PDB entry 8CWO | electron microscopy, 2.84 A resolution | chains A and E of the 15 polymer chains in the assembly

Chain A:
Molecule: 16S ribosomal RNA
Source organism: Cutibacterium acnes
Sequence (1537 nucleotides; each row starts with the number of its first residue):
     1 UUUUUCAUUG GAGAGUUUGA UCCUGGCUCA GGACGAACGC UGGCGGCGUG CUUAACACAU
    61 GCAAGUCGAA CGGAAAGGCC CUGCUUUUGU GGGGUGCUCG AGUGGCGAAC GGGUGAGUAA
   121 CACGUGAGUA ACCUGCCCUU GACUUUGGGA UAACUUCAGG AAACUGGGGC UAAUACCGGA
   181 UAGGAGCUCC UGCUGCAUGG UGGGGGUUGG AAAGUUUCGG CGGUUGGGGA UGGACUCGCG
   241 GCUUAUCAGC UUGUUGGUGG GGUAGUGGCU UACCAAGGCU UUGACGGGUA GCCGGCCUGA
   301 GAGGGUGACC GGCCACAUUG GGACUGAGAU ACGGCCCAGA CUCCUACGGG AGGCAGCAGU
   361 GGGGAAUAUU GCACAAUGGG CGGAAGCCUG AUGCAGCAAC GCCGCGUGCG GGAUGACGGC
   421 CUUCGGGUUG UAAACCGCUU UCGCCUGUGA CGAAGCGUGA GUGACGGUAA UGGGUAAAGA
   481 AGCACCGGCU AACUACGUGC CAGCAGCCXC GGUGAUACGU AGGGUGCGAG CGUUGUCCGG
   541 AUUUAUUGGG CGUAAAGGGC UCGUAGGUGG UUGAUCGCGU CGGAAGUGUA AUCUUGGGGC
   601 UUAACCCUGA GCGUGCUUUC GAUACGGGUU GACUUGAGGA AGGUAGGGGA GAAUGGAAUU
   661 CCUGGUGGAG CGGUGGAAUG CGCAGAUAUC AGGAGGAACA CCAGUGGCGA AGGCGGUUCU
   721 CUGGGCCUUU CCUGACGCUG AGGAGCGAAA GCGUGGGGAG CGAACAGGCU UAGAUACCCU
   781 GGUAGUCCAC GCUGUAAACG GUGGGUACUA GGUGUGGGGU CCAUUCCACG GGUUCCGUGC
   841 CGUAGCUAAC GCUUUAAGUA CCCCGCCUGG GGAGUACGGC CGCAAGGCUA AAACUCAAAG
   901 GAAUUGACGG GGCCCCGCAC AAGCGGCGGA GCAUGCGGAU UAAUUCGAUG XAACGCGUAG
   961 AACCUUACCU GGGUUUGACA UGGAUCGGGA GUGCUCAGAG AUGGGUGUGC CUCUUUUGGG
  1021 GUCGGUUCAC AGGUGGUGCA UGGCUGUCGU CAGCUCGUGU CGUGAGAUGU UGGGUUAAGU
  1081 CCCGCAACGA GCGCAACCCU UGUUCACUGU UGCCAGCACG UUAUGGUGGG GACUCAGUGG
  1141 AGACCGCCGG GGUCAACUCG GAGGAAGGUG GGGAUGACGU CAAGUCAUCA UGCCCCUUAU
  1201 GUCCAGGGCU UCACGCAUGC UACAAUGGCU GGUACAGAGA GUGGCGAGCC UGUGAGGGUG
  1261 AGCGAAUCUC GGAAAGCCGG UCUCAGUUCG GAUUGGGGUC UGCAACUCGA CCUCAUGAAG
  1321 UCGGAGUCGC UAGUAAUCGC AGAUCAGCAA CGCUGCGGUG AAUACGUUCC CGGGGCUUGU
  1381 ACACACXGCC XGUXAAGUCA UGAAAGUUGG UAACACCCGA AGCCGGUGGC CUAACCGUUG
  1441 UGGGGGAGCC GUCGAAGGUG GGACUGGUGA UUAGGACUAA GUCGUAACAA GGUAGCCGUA
  1501 CCGGAAGGUG CGGCUGGAUC ACCUCCUUUC UAAGGAG
Unresolved in the structure: 1-5, 83-89, 906-1380, 1522-1537
Modified positions: PSU (pseudouridine-5'-monophosphate) at position 498, G7M (N7-methyl-guanosine-5'-monophosphate) at position 509, 2MG (2N-methylguanosine-5'-monophosphate) at position 950, 5MC (5-methylcytidine-5'-monophosphate) at position 951, 5MC (5-methylcytidine-5'-monophosphate) at position 1387, 4OC (4n,o2'-methylcytidine-5'-monophosphate) at position 1389, 5MC (5-methylcytidine-5'-monophosphate) at position 1391, 5MC (5-methylcytidine-5'-monophosphate) at position 1394, UR3 (3-methyluridine-5'-monophoshate) at position 1485, 2MG (2N-methylguanosine-5'-monophosphate) at position 1503, MA6 (6N-dimethyladenosine-5'-monophoshate) at position 1505, MA6 (6N-dimethyladenosine-5'-monophoshate) at position 1506
Ion coordination: Mg2+ site 1 near U17 (its only coordinating residue here); Mg2+ site 2 near G25 (its only coordinating residue here); Mg2+ site 3: A63, C388, U389; Mg2+ site 4 near G100 (its only coordinating residue here); Mg2+ site 5: A109, G333; Mg2+ site 6 near C110 (its only coordinating residue here); Mg2+ site 7: A116, G117, G291; Mg2+ site 8: A175, C176; Mg2+ site 9 near A308 (its only coordinating residue here); Mg2+ site 10 near C354 (its only coordinating residue here); Mg2+ site 11 near A385 (its only coordinating residue here); Mg2+ site 12: A491, A492; 23 more Mg2+ sites not listed

Chain E:
Name: 30S ribosomal protein S5
Source organism: Cutibacterium acnes
Reference sequence: A0A2B7I5L8 (A0A2B7I5L8_CUTAC); residues 1-215 here = UniProt positions 1-215
Sequence (215 residues; numbered 1 to 215; the number before each row is that of its first residue):
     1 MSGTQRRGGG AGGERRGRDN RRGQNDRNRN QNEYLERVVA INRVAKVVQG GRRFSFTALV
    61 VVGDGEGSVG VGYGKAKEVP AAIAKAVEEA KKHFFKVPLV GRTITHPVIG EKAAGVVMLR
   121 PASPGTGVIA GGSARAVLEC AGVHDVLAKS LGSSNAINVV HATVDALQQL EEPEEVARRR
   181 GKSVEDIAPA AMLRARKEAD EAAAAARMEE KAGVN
Unresolved in the structure: 1-95, 211-215

Interface between chain A and chain E:
Contacting residue pairs (43):
  C6(A) - Ala188(E)  base contact
  C6(A) - Ala190(E)  hydrogen bond to the base
  A7(A) - Pro189(E)  sugar contact
  A7(A) - Ala191(E)  base contact
  A7(A) - Met192(E)  base contact
  A7(A) - Ala195(E)  base contact
  U8(A) - Pro121(E)  base contact
  U8(A) - Ala122(E)  base contact
  U8(A) - Ser123(E)  base contact
  U8(A) - Pro124(E)  base contact
  U9(A) - Ser123(E)  hydrogen bond to the base
  G10(A) - Arg120(E)  base contact
  G10(A) - Ala122(E)  base contact
  G10(A) - Ser123(E)  hydrogen bond to the base
  G10(A) - Thr126(E)  base contact
  G10(A) - Leu147(E)  sugar contact
  G11(A) - Met118(E)  base contact
  G11(A) - Arg120(E)  hydrogen bond to the base
  G11(A) - Ala148(E)  sugar contact
  A12(A) - Ile129(E)  phosphate contact
  A12(A) - Ala130(E)  hydrogen bond to the sugar
  A12(A) - Gly131(E)  hydrogen bond to the sugar
  A12(A) - Arg135(E)  base contact
  A12(A) - Ala148(E)  sugar contact
  A12(A) - Lys149(E)  phosphate contact
  G13(A) - Gly131(E)  phosphate contact
  G13(A) - Ala148(E)  phosphate contact
  G13(A) - Lys149(E)  salt bridge to the phosphate
  G13(A) - Ser150(E)  hydrogen bond to the phosphate
  A14(A) - Ser154(E)  phosphate contact
  C22(A) - Asn155(E)  hydrogen bond to the phosphate
  C22(A) - Ile157(E)  phosphate contact
  C22(A) - Asn158(E)  phosphate contact
  C23(A) - Ala114(E)  phosphate contact
  C23(A) - Ser153(E)  hydrogen bond to the phosphate
  C23(A) - Asn155(E)  phosphate contact
  C23(A) - Asn158(E)  phosphate contact
  U24(A) - Ala114(E)  phosphate contact
  U24(A) - Ser153(E)  phosphate contact
  A541(A) - Lys149(E)  salt bridge to the phosphate
  U542(A) - Leu151(E)  sugar contact
  A848(A) - Ala113(E)  phosphate contact
  A848(A) - Ala114(E)  phosphate contact
Also at the interface, not in a pair above, chain A (17 interface residues in all): G540, U847
Also at the interface, not in a pair above, chain E (33 interface residues in all): Val100, Thr105, Glu111, Glu185

In short:
The interface between chain A and chain E involves 17 residues on one side and 33 on the other; the contacts
include 9 hydrogen bonds and 2 salt bridges. Among the polar pairs are C6(A)-Ala190(E), U9(A)-Ser123(E) and
G10(A)-Ser123(E).
Here chain A is 16S ribosomal RNA and chain E is 30S ribosomal protein S5, both from Cutibacterium acnes.
Entry 8CWO (Cutibacterium acnes 30S ribosomal subunit with Sarecycline bound, body domain only in the local
refined map) was determined by electron microscopy together with 8CVO from the same study.
